1PHF - chain A; structure by X-ray diffraction, 1.60 A resolution.

[Chain A]
Name: Cytochrome P450-cam
Organism: Pseudomonas putida
Notes: EC 1.14.15.1
UniProt: P00183 (CPXA_PSEPU); residues 1-414 here = UniProt positions 1-414
Sequence (414 residues; numbered 1 to 414; the number before each row is that of its first residue):
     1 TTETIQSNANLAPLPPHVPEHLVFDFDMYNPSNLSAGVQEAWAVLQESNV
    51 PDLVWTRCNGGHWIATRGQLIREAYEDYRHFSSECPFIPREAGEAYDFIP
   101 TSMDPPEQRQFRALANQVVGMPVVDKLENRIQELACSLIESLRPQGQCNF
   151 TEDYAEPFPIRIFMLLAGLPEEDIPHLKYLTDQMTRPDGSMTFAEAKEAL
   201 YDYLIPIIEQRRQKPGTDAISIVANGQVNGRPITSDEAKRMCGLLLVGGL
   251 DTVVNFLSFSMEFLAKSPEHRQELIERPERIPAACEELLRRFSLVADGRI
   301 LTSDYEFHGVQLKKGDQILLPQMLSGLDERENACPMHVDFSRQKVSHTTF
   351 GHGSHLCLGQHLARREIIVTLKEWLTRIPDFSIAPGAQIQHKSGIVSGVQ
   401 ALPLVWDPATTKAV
Disordered / not traced: 1-9
Ion coordination: heme Fe: C357 (together with 4-phenyl-1H-imidazole)
Small-molecule neighbours:
  - heme (HEM): Y75, P100, T101, Q108, R112, V119, F163, L244, L245, G248, G249, T252, V253, F256, L289, L294, V295, D297, R299, Q322, T349, F350, G351, S354, H355, L356, C357, L358, G359, L362, A363
  - 4-phenyl-1H-imidazole (PIM): F87, Y96, F98, T185, L244, V247, G248, T252, C357, I395, V396

[Summary]
Bound to chain A: heme and 4-phenyl-1H-imidazole.
Chain A is Cytochrome P450-cam (Pseudomonas putida); the structure, Crystal structures of metyrapone-and
phenylimidazole-inhibited complexes of cytochrome P450-cam, was determined by X-ray diffraction, deposited
together with 1PHD, 1PHE and 1PHG.
